Entry 5Z4P (X-ray diffraction, 2.50 A resolution); this record covers chains A and E of the 6 polymer chains in the assembly.

Chain A:
Molecule: Tubulin alpha-1B chain
From: Bos taurus
Reference sequence: P81947 (TBA1B_BOVIN); numbering as in UniProt (aligned over 1-440)
Amino-acid sequence (440 residues; numbered 1 to 440; the number before each row is that of its first residue):
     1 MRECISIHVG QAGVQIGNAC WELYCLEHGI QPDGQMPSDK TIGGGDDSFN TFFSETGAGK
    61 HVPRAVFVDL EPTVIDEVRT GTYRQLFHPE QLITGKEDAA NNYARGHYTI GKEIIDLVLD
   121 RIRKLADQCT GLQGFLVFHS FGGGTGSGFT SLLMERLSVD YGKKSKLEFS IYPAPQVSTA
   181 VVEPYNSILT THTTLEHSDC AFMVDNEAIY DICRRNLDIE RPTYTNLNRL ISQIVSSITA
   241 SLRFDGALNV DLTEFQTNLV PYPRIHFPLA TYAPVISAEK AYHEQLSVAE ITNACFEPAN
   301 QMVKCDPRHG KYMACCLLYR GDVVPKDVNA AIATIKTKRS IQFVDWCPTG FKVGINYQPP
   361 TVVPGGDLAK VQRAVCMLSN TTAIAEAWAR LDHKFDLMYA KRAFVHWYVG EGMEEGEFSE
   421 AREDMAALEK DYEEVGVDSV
Unresolved in the structure: 439-440
Metal / ion sites: Ca2+: Asp39, Thr41, Gly44, Glu55
Residues lining bound ligands:
  - 97O (6,7,8-trimethoxy-1-(4-methoxyphenyl)-4,5-dihydro-2H-benzo[e]indazole): Thr179, Ala180, Val181
  - GTP (guanosine-5'-triphosphate): Val9, Gly10, Gln11, Ala12, Gln15, Ile16, Asp69, Asp98, Ala99, Ala100, Asn101, Ser140, Gly142, Gly143, Gly144, Thr145, Gly146, Ile171, Pro173, Val177, Ser178, Thr179, Glu183, Asn206, Tyr224, Leu227, Asn228, Ile231

Chain E:
Molecule: Stathmin-4
From: Rattus norvegicus
Reference sequence: P63043 (STMN4_RAT); residues -43 to 141 here correspond to UniProt positions 1-185 (UniProt number = residue number + 44)
Amino-acid sequence (185 residues; row label = number of the first residue in the row; numbers below 1 keep their minus sign (Met-43 is residue -43)):
   -43 MTLAAYKEKM KELPLVSLFC SCFLSDPLNK SSYKYEADTV DLNWCVISDM EVIELNKCTS
    17 GQSFEVILKP PSFDGVPEFN ASLPRRRDPS LEEIQKKLEA AEERRKYQEA ELLKHLAEKR
    77 EHEREVIQKA IEENNNFIKM AKEKLAQKME SNKENREAHL AAMLERLQEK DKHAEEVRKN
   137 KELKE
Unresolved in the structure: -43 to 5, 29-43

Chain A / chain E interface:
Residue-residue contacts - 63 pairs, chain A then chain E:
  Tyr108(A) with Ala57(E), hydrophobic
  Thr109(A) with Arg61(E)
  Lys112(A) with Leu54(E)
  Leu152(A) with Leu54(E), hydrophobic
  Glu155(A) with Ile50(E); Lys53(E), salt bridge
  Arg156(A) with Leu47(E); Ile50(E)
  Val159(A) with Pro45(E)
  Glu196(A) with Asp44(E); Pro45(E)
  His197(A) with Pro45(E)
  Asp245(A) with Cys14(E); Thr15(E); Ser16(E)
  Ala247(A) with Asn12(E); Ser19(E)
  Leu248(A) with Ser19(E)
  Pro325(A) with Gln18(E); Phe20(E), hydrophobic
  Asn329(A) with Met6(E); Val8(E); Phe20(E); Val22(E)
  Ile332(A) with Met6(E), hydrophobic; Val22(E), hydrophobic; Leu24(E), hydrophobic
  Lys336(A) with Leu24(E)
  Asp345(A) with Pro27(E); Ser28(E), hydrogen bond (backbone-backbone)
  Trp346(A) with Pro27(E)
  Cys347(A) with Pro27(E)
  Pro348(A) with Lys25(E); Pro26(E), hydrophobic; Pro27(E)
  Thr349(A) with Ile23(E); Leu24(E), hydrogen bond (backbone-backbone); Lys25(E), hydrogen bond (backbone-backbone)
  Gly350(A) with Val22(E); Leu24(E)
  Phe351(A) with Glu21(E); Val22(E), hydrogen bond (backbone-backbone); Leu24(E), hydrophobic
  Lys352(A) with Phe20(E); Glu21(E), salt bridge
  Val353(A) with Ser19(E); Phe20(E), hydrogen bond (backbone-backbone)
  Gly354(A) with Gln18(E); Ser19(E)
  Ile355(A) with Gly17(E); Gln18(E), hydrogen bond (backbone-backbone)
  Asn356(A) with Ser16(E)
  Tyr357(A) with Ser16(E), hydrogen bond (backbone-backbone); Gly17(E); Gln18(E), hydrogen bond
  Val409(A) with Gln64(E), hydrogen bond (backbone-side chain)
  Gly410(A) with Arg61(E); Gln64(E)
  Glu411(A) with Arg61(E), hydrogen bond (backbone-side chain)
  Gly412(A) with Ala57(E); Arg60(E), hydrogen bond (backbone-side chain); Arg61(E)
  Glu414(A) with Arg60(E), salt bridge
Interface residues without a listed pair, chain A (39 interface residues in all): Ser158, Val328, Ala333, Gln358, Met413
Interface residues without a listed pair, chain E (31 interface residues in all): Leu11, Ser46, Gln51

Overview:
39 residues of chain A and 31 residues of chain E are in contact, with 11 hydrogen bonds and 3 salt bridges.
Polar contacts include Glu155(A)-Lys53(E), Lys352(A)-Glu21(E) and Glu414(A)-Arg60(E). Chain A binds GTP and
compound 97O. Asp39(A), Thr41(A), Gly44(A) and Glu55(A) form the Ca2+ site.
Chain A is Tubulin alpha-1B chain (Bos taurus) and chain E is Stathmin-4 (Rattus norvegicus); the structure,
Crystal structure of tubulin-stathmin-TTL-Compound TCA complex, was determined by X-ray diffraction.
